5W9H - chains p and r of the 12 polymer chains in the assembly; structure by electron microscopy, 4.00 A resolution.

Chain p (and r):
Name: Mers S
From: Middle East respiratory syndrome-related coronavirus
Notes: chain r of this document is another copy of the same molecule, construct and numbering; everything in this record applies to it too
Reference sequence: W5ZZF5 (W5ZZF5_9BETC); residue numbers follow UniProt; this construct covers 1-1291
Chain sequence (1329 residues; each row starts with the number of its first residue):
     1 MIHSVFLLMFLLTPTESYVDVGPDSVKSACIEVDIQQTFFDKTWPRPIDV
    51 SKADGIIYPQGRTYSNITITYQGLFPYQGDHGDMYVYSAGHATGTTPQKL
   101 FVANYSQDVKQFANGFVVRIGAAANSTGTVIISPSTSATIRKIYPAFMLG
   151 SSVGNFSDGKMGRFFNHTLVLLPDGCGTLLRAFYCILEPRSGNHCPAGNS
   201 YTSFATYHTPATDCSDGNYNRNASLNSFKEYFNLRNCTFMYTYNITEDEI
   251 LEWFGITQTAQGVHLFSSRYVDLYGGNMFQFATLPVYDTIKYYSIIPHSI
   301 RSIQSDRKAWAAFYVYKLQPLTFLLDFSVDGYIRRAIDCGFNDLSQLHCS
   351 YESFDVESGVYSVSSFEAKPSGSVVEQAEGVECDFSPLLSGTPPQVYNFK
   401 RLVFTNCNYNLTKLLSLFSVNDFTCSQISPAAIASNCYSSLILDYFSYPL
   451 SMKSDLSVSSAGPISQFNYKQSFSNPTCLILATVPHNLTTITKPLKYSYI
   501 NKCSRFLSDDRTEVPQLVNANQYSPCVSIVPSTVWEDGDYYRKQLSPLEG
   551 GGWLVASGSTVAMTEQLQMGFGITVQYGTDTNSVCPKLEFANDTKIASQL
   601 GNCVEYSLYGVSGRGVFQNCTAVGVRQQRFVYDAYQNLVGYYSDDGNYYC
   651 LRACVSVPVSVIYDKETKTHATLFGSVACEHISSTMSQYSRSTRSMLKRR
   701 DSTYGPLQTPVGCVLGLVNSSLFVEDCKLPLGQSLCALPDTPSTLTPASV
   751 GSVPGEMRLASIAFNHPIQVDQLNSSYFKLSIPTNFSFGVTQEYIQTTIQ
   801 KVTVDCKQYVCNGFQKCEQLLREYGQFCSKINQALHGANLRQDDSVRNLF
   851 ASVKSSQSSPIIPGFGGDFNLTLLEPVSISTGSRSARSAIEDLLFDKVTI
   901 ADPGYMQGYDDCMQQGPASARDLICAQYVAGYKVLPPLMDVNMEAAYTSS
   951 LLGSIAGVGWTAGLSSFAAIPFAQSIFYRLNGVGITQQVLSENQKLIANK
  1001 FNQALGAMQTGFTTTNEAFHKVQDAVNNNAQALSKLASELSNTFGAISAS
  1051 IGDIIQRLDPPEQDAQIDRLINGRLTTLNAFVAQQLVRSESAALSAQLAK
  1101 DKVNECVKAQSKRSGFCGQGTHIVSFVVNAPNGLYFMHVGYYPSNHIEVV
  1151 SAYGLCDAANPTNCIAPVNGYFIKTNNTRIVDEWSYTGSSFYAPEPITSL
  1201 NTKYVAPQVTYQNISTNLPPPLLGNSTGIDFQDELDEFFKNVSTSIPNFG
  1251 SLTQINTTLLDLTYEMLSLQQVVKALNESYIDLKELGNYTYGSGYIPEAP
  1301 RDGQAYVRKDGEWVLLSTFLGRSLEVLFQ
Not modelled in the structure: 1-17, 744-1329
Differences from the reference sequence: conflict F506 (Leu in W5ZZF5), A748 (Arg in W5ZZF5), G751 (Arg in W5ZZF5); engineered mutation P1060 (Val in W5ZZF5), P1061 (Leu in W5ZZF5); expression tag (1292-1329)
Disulfides: C30-C195, C176-C214, C185-C237, C339-C349, C383-C407, C425-C478, C437-C585, C503-C526, C603-C654, C620-C650, C679-C713, C727-C736
Covalently attached groups: N-acetylglucosamine (NAG) linked to N66, N104, N125, N155, N166, N236, N244, N619, N719
Reported in the primary citation:
  - mutagenesis - V1060P/L1061P (>50-fold): increased expression

Interface between chain p and chain r:
Residue-residue contacts - 43 pairs, chain p then chain r:
  Y58(p) - V625(r)
  Y58(p) - Q628(r)
  Q60(p) - T581(r)
  G61(p) - T579(r)  hydrogen bond (backbone-side chain)
  G61(p) - D580(r)
  G61(p) - Q628(r)
  R62(p) - Y632(r)
  R62(p) - Q636(r)  hydrogen bond
  T63(p) - G624(r)  hydrogen bond (side chain-backbone)
  T63(p) - V625(r)  hydrogen bond (side chain-backbone)
  T63(p) - Q628(r)
  T63(p) - F630(r)
  T63(p) - V631(r)
  T63(p) - Y632(r)  hydrogen bond (backbone-backbone)
  Y64(p) - G624(r)
  Y64(p) - Y632(r)
  Y64(p) - D633(r)
  Y64(p) - Q636(r)  hydrogen bond
  I67(p) - A634(r)
  A260(p) - R401(r)  hydrogen bond (backbone-side chain)
  A260(p) - N521(r)
  Q261(p) - I442(r)
  Q261(p) - Q576(r)
  V271(p) - R626(r)  hydrogen bond (backbone-side chain)
  Y287(p) - F399(r)
  Y287(p) - R401(r)
  Y287(p) - Y523(r)  hydrogen bond
  D288(p) - Y523(r)
  T289(p) - Q522(r)  hydrogen bond
  V329(p) - V623(r)
  V329(p) - G624(r)
  D330(p) - G624(r)
  D330(p) - V625(r)
  G331(p) - G624(r)
  G331(p) - V625(r)
  Y332(p) - R626(r)  hydrogen bond
  I428(p) - D510(r)
  S435(p) - R511(r)
  N436(p) - D509(r)
  N436(p) - D510(r)  hydrogen bond
  N436(p) - R511(r)
  C437(p) - R511(r)
  Y577(p) - R511(r)  hydrogen bond (side chain-backbone)
Interface residues without a listed pair, chain p (26 interface residues in all): I69, V153, F279, A432
Interface residues without a listed pair, chain r (26 interface residues in all): V403, L548

Summary:
The chain p/chain r interface involves 26 residues from each chain; the contacts include 13 hydrogen bonds.
Polar contacts include G61(p)-T579(r), R62(p)-Q636(r) and T63(p)-G624(r). N-acetylglucosamine is covalently
linked to N66(p), N104(p), N125(p), N155(p), N166(p) and N236(p) and 3 more. From the paper: V1060P/L1061P of
chain p increase expression.
Both chains are Mers S (Middle East respiratory syndrome-related coronavirus). Entry 5W9H (MERS S ectodomain
trimer in complex with variable domain of neutralizing antibody G4) was determined by electron microscopy,
deposited together with 5VZR, 5W9I, 5W9J, 5W9K, 5W9L, 5W9M and 3 further entries.
